PDB entry 9GJW | electron microscopy, 3.30 A resolution | chains 4 and 6 of the 15 polymer chains in the assembly

[Chain 4]
Protein: DNA replication licensing factor MCM4
Organism: Saccharomyces cerevisiae
Notes: EC 3.6.4.12
UniProt: P30665 (MCM4_YEAST); numbering as in UniProt (aligned over 1-933)
Amino-acid sequence (933 residues; row label = number of the first residue in the row):
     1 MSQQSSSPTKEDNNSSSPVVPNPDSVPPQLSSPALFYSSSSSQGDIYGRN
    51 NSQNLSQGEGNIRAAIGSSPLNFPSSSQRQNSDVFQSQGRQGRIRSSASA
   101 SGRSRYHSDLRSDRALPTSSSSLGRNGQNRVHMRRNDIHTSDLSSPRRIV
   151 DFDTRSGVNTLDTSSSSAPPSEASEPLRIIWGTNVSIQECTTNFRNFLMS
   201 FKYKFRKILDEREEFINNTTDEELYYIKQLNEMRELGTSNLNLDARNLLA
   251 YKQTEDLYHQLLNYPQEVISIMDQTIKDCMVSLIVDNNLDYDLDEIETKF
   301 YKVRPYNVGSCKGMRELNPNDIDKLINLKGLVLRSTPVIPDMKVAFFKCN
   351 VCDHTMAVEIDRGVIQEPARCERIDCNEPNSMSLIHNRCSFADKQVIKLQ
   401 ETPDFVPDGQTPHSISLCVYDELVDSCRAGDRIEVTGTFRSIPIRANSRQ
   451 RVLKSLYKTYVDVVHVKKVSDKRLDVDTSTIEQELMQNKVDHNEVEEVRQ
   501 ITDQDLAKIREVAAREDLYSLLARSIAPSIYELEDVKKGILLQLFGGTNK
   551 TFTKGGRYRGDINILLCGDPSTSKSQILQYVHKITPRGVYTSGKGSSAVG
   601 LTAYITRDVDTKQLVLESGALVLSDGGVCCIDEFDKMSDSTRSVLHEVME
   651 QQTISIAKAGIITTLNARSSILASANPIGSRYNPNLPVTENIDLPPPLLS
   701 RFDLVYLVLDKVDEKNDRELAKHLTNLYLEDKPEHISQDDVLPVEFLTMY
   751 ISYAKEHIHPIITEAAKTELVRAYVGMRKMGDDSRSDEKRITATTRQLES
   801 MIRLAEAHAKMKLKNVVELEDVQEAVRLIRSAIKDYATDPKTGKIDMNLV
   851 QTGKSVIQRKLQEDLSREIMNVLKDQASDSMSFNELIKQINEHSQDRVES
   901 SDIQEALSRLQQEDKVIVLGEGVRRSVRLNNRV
Not modelled in the structure: 1-181, 404-412, 444-456, 470-503, 552-559, 731-741, 782-791, 850-853, 929-933
UniProt features mapped onto this chain:
  - motif: Ser700 to Asp703 (Arginine finger)
  - binding site (ATP): Gly568 to Ser575
  - modified residue (Phosphoserine): Ser52, Ser56, Ser69
  - mutagenesis: Lys574 (K574A: Loss of MCM2-7 complex helicase activity)
Ion coordination: Zn2+: Cys349, Cys352, Cys371, Cys376
Residues lining bound ligands:
  - ADP (adenosine-5'-diphosphate), molecule 1: Ser529, Ile530, Tyr531, Leu533, Pro570, Ser571, Thr572, Ser573, Lys574, Ser575, Gln576, Leu720, Leu724
  - ADP, molecule 2: Glu650, Thr795, Arg796, Glu799

[Chain 6]
Protein: DNA replication licensing factor MCM6
Organism: Saccharomyces cerevisiae
Notes: EC 3.6.4.12
UniProt: P53091 (MCM6_YEAST); numbering as in UniProt (aligned over 1-1017)
Amino-acid sequence (1017 residues; each row starts with the number of its first residue):
     1 MSSPFPADTPSSNRPSNSSPPPSSIGAGFGSSSGLDSQIGSRLHFPSSSQ
    51 PHVSNSQTGPFVNDSTQFSSQRLQTDGSATNDMEGNEPARSFKSRALNHV
   101 KKVDDVTGEKVREAFEQFLEDFSVQSTDTGEVEKVYRAQIEFMKIYDLNT
   151 IYIDYQHLSMRENGALAMAISEQYYRFLPFLQKGLRRVVRKYAPELLNTS
   201 DSLKRSEGDEGQADEDEQQDDDMNGSSLPRDSGSSAAPGNGTSAMATRSI
   251 TTSTSPEQTERVFQISFFNLPTVHRIRDIRSEKIGSLLSISGTVTRTSEV
   301 RPELYKASFTCDMCRAIVDNVEQSFKYTEPTFCPNPSCENRAFWTLNVTR
   351 SRFLDWQKVRIQENANEIPTGSMPRTLDVILRGDSVERAKPGDRCKFTGV
   401 EIVVPDVTQLGLPGVKPSSTLDTRGISKTTEGLNSGVTGLRSLGVRDLTY
   451 KISFLACHVISIGSNIGASSPDANSNNRETELQMAANLQANNVYQDNERD
   501 QEVFLNSLSSDEINELKEMVKDEHIYDKLVRSIAPAVFGHEAVKKGILLQ
   551 MLGGVHKSTVEGIKLRGDINICVVGDPSTSKSQFLKYVVGFAPRSVYTSG
   601 KASSAAGLTAAVVRDEEGGDYTIEAGALMLADNGICCIDEFDKMDISDQV
   651 AIHEAMEQQTISIAKAGIHATLNARTSILAAANPVGGRYNRKLSLRGNLN
   701 MTAPIMSRFDLFFVILDDCNEKIDTELASHIVDLHMKRDEAIEPPFSAEQ
   751 LRRYIKYARTFKPILTKEARSYLVEKYKELRKDDAQGFSRSSYRITVRQL
   801 ESMIRLSEAIARANCVDEITPSFIAEAYDLLRQSIIRVDVDDVEMDEEFD
   851 NIESQSHAASGNNDDNDDGTGSGVITSEPPADIEEGQSEATARPGTSEKK
   901 KTTVTYDKYVSMMNMIVRKIAEVDREGAEELTAVDIVDWYLLQKENDLGS
   951 LAEYWEERRLAFKVIKRLVKDRILMEIHGTRHNLRDLENEENENNKTVYV
  1001 IHPNCEVLDQLEPQDSS
Not modelled in the structure: 1-99, 124-133, 200-262, 421-444, 464-499, 738-744, 835-902, 979-995, 1004-1017
UniProt features mapped onto this chain:
  - motif: Ser707 to Asp710 (Arginine finger)
  - binding site (ATP): Gly575 to Ser582
  - modified residue: Ser78 (Phosphoserine), Ser249 (Phosphoserine), Ser372 (Phosphoserine), Thr766 (Phosphothreonine)
  - mutagenesis: Lys581 (K581A: Loss of MCM2-7 complex helicase activity)
Ion coordination: Zn2+: Cys311, Cys314, Cys333, Cys338
Residues lining bound ligands:
  - ADP (adenosine-5'-diphosphate), molecule 1: Ala536, Val537, Phe538, His540, Asp576, Pro577, Ser578, Thr579, Ser580, Lys581, Ser582, Gln583, Asn683, Leu727, Ile731
  - ADP, molecule 2: Leu565, Glu657, Gln658, Val797, Arg798, Glu801

[Chain 4 / chain 6 interface]
Pairs across the interface - 98 pairs, chain 4 then chain 6:
  Val338(4) with Ile279(6); Ile452(6)
  Ile339(4) with Gln409(6); Leu412(6), hydrophobic; Tyr450(6)
  Pro340(4) with Ser281(6); Tyr450(6); Ile452(6), hydrophobic
  Asp341(4) with Pro417(6)
  Met342(4) with Leu448(6), hydrophobic; Tyr450(6), hydrophobic
  Asn350(4) with Thr331(6)
  Cys352(4) with Lys102(6); Val103(6)
  Asp353(4) with Lys102(6); Val103(6)
  His354(4) with Val103(6)
  Gly363(4) with Pro417(6); Ser418(6), hydrogen bond (backbone-backbone)
  Val364(4) with Ser418(6)
  Ile365(4) with Ser418(6), hydrogen bond (backbone-backbone); Ser419(6); Thr420(6), hydrogen bond (backbone-backbone)
  Gln366(4) with Thr420(6)
  Glu367(4) with Thr420(6), hydrogen bond (backbone-backbone); Arg446(6), salt bridge
  Arg373(4) with Val100(6)
  His386(4) with Lys326(6); Tyr450(6)
  Asn387(4) with Tyr175(6); Phe325(6); Ile402(6); Val403(6)
  Arg388(4) with Arg176(6)
  Phe391(4) with Ser281(6); Ile284(6), hydrophobic; Tyr450(6), hydrophobic
  Ala392(4) with Ser281(6)
  Asp393(4) with Arg280(6); Ser281(6), hydrogen bond; Glu282(6)
  Lys394(4) with Pro413(6), hydrogen bond (side chain-backbone)
  Cys418(4) with Pro413(6)
  Asp425(4) with Arg277(6); Arg280(6), salt bridge
  Arg428(4) with Arg375(6)
  Lys458(4) with Gly411(6), hydrogen bond (side chain-backbone); Pro413(6)
  Tyr460(4) with Pro413(6), hydrophobic; Gly414(6)
  Lys550(4) with His735(6)
  Thr551(4) with Lys737(6)
  Ile605(4) with Met373(6), hydrophobic
  Arg607(4) with Thr376(6)
  Lys612(4) with Thr376(6); Glu616(6), salt bridge
  Gln613(4) with Arg375(6); Thr376(6)
  Leu614(4) with Pro374(6)
  His646(4) with Glu640(6)
  Gln651(4) with Lys586(6)
  Thr653(4) with Lys586(6)
  Ser655(4) with Tyr597(6); Ala602(6)
  Ala657(4) with Thr598(6); Ala602(6), hydrogen bond (backbone-backbone); Ser603(6); Ser604(6), hydrogen bond (backbone-backbone)
  Lys658(4) with Ser604(6); Gly607(6)
  Gly660(4) with Glu624(6)
  Ile662(4) with Gly626(6); Ala627(6), hydrophobic; Leu630(6), hydrophobic
  Thr663(4) with Ser372(6); Met373(6), hydrogen bond; Pro374(6)
  Thr664(4) with Gly371(6)
  Leu665(4) with Gly371(6); Met373(6), hydrophobic
  Asn666(4) with Gly371(6)
  Pro697(4) with Pro577(6), hydrophobic; Gly687(6)
  Ile762(4) with Met736(6), hydrophobic
  Lys767(4) with Asp733(6), salt bridge
  Val775(4) with Thr725(6)
  Arg778(4) with Asp717(6), salt bridge; Asp718(6); Cys719(6); Asp724(6), salt bridge
  Lys779(4) with Glu721(6), salt bridge
  Thr794(4) with Ser578(6)
  Thr795(4) with Ser578(6); Leu727(6)
  Arg796(4) with Pro577(6), hydrogen bond (side chain-backbone)
  Leu798(4) with Ala728(6), hydrophobic; Ile731(6), hydrophobic
  Ile802(4) with Val732(6), hydrophobic
Interface residues without a listed pair, chain 4 (71 interface residues in all): Val351, Asp375, Leu384, Val396, Ser416, Tyr420, Leu616, Ser643, Glu647, Glu650, Ile656, Ala659, Glu764, Tyr774
Interface residues without a listed pair, chain 6 (76 interface residues in all): Lys101, Arg360, Thr370, Val415, Lys416, Lys451, Ser582, Val596, Ser599, Lys601, Ala606

[Overview]
The interface between chain 4 and chain 6 involves 71 residues on one side and 76 on the other; the contacts
include 11 hydrogen bonds and 7 salt bridges. Polar contacts include Glu367(4)-Arg446(6), Asp425(4)-Arg280(6)
and Lys612(4)-Glu616(6).
Here chain 4 is DNA replication licensing factor MCM4 and chain 6 is DNA replication licensing factor MCM6,
both from Saccharomyces cerevisiae. Entry 9GJW (OCCM maturation intermediate stalled with an Arginine Finger
mutation in Mcm2) was determined by electron microscopy together with 9GJP and 9GM5 from the same study.
